PDB entry 8OIH | X-ray diffraction, 1.86 A resolution | chains CCC and DDD of the 4 polymer chains in the assembly

Chain CCC:
Protein: Uricase
From: Gallus gallus
Notes: EC 1.7.3.3
UniProtKB: A0A8V0ZED1 (A0A8V0ZED1_CHICK); numbering as in UniProt (aligned over 1-320)
Chain sequence (343 residues; each row starts with the number of its first residue; numbers below 1 keep their minus sign (Met-22 is residue -22)):
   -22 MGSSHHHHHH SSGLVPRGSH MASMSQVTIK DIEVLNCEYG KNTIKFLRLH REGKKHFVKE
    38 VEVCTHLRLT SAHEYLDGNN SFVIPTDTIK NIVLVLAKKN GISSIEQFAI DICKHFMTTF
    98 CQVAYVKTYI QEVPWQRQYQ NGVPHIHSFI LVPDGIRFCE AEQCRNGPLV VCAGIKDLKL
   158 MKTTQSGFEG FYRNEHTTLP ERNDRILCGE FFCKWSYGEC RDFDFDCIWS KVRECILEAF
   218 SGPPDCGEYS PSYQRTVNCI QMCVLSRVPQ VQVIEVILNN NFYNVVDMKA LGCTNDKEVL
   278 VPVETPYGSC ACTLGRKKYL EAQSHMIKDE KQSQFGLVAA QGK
Disordered / not traced: -22 to 2, 302-320
Sequence notes: initiating methionine (-22); expression tag (-21 to 0)
Modified / non-standard residues: Cys41, Cys141, Cys197, Cys204 (3-sulfinoalanine; CSD)
Small-molecule neighbours:
  - 8-azaxanthine (AZA): Phe165, Leu176, Arg182, Ser229, Tyr230, Gln231
  - oxygen molecule (OXY): Tyr230, Asn257, Gly285
What the authors report for this chain:
  - mutagenesis - Y230H, Y230V: decreased catalytic activity

Chain DDD:
Protein: Uricase
From: Gallus gallus
Notes: EC 1.7.3.3
UniProtKB: A0A8V0ZED1 (A0A8V0ZED1_CHICK); residues 1-320 here = UniProt positions 1-320
Chain sequence (343 residues; row label = number of the first residue in the row; numbers below 1 keep their minus sign (Met-22 is residue -22)):
   -22 MGSSHHHHHH SSGLVPRGSH MASMSQVTIK DIEVLNCEYG KNTIKFLRLH REGKKHFVKE
    38 VEVCTHLRLT SAHEYLDGNN SFVIPTDTIK NIVLVLAKKN GISSIEQFAI DICKHFMTTF
    98 CQVAYVKTYI QEVPWQRQYQ NGVPHIHSFI LVPDGIRFCE AEQCRNGPLV VCAGIKDLKL
   158 MKTTQSGFEG FYRNEHTTLP ERNDRILCGE FFCKWSYGEC RDFDFDCIWS KVRECILEAF
   218 SGPPDCGEYS PSYQRTVNCI QMCVLSRVPQ VQVIEVILNN NFYNVVDMKA LGCTNDKEVL
   278 VPVETPYGSC ACTLGRKKYL EAQSHMIKDE KQSQFGLVAA QGK
Disordered / not traced: -22 to -1, 301-320
Sequence notes: initiating methionine (-22); expression tag (-21 to 0)
Modified / non-standard residues: Cys41, Cys98, Cys141, Cys197, Cys204 (3-sulfinoalanine; CSD)
Small-molecule neighbours:
  - 8-azaxanthine (AZA): Phe165, Leu176, Arg182, Ser229, Tyr230, Gln231
  - oxygen molecule (OXY): Tyr230, Asn257, Gly285

Interface between chain CCC and chain DDD:
Contacting residue pairs (144):
  Lys22(CCC) - Val278(DDD)
  Lys22(CCC) - Pro279(DDD)
  Lys22(CCC) - Glu281(DDD)  salt bridge
  Phe23(CCC) - Leu277(DDD)
  Leu24(CCC) - Met158(DDD)  hydrophobic
  Leu24(CCC) - Tyr260(DDD)  hydrophobic
  Leu24(CCC) - Glu275(DDD)
  Leu24(CCC) - Val276(DDD)
  Leu24(CCC) - Leu277(DDD)  hydrogen bond (backbone-backbone)
  Arg25(CCC) - Glu275(DDD)  salt bridge
  Leu26(CCC) - Thr160(DDD)
  Leu26(CCC) - Lys274(DDD)
  Leu26(CCC) - Glu275(DDD)  hydrogen bond (backbone-backbone)
  Leu26(CCC) - Leu277(DDD)  hydrophobic
  Arg28(CCC) - Asp273(DDD)  salt bridge
  Arg28(CCC) - Lys274(DDD)  hydrogen bond (side chain-backbone)
  Lys31(CCC) - Asp222(DDD)
  His33(CCC) - Thr160(DDD)  hydrogen bond
  His33(CCC) - Thr161(DDD)
  Val35(CCC) - Thr160(DDD)
  Glu37(CCC) - Tyr260(DDD)  hydrogen bond
  Glu37(CCC) - Pro279(DDD)
  Asn68(CCC) - Leu268(DDD)
  Leu71(CCC) - Met265(DDD)
  Leu71(CCC) - Val276(DDD)  hydrophobic
  Val72(CCC) - Leu268(DDD)  hydrophobic
  Val72(CCC) - Cys270(DDD)  hydrophobic
  Lys75(CCC) - Met265(DDD)
  Lys75(CCC) - Thr271(DDD)  hydrogen bond (side chain-backbone)
  Lys75(CCC) - Glu275(DDD)  salt bridge
  Lys75(CCC) - Val276(DDD)
  Lys76(CCC) - Cys270(DDD)
  Trp112(CCC) - Lys156(DDD)
  Trp112(CCC) - Met158(DDD)  hydrophobic
  Trp112(CCC) - Tyr260(DDD)
  Gln115(CCC) - Leu157(DDD)
  Gln115(CCC) - Leu214(DDD)
  Gln115(CCC) - Ser218(DDD)  hydrogen bond
  Gln117(CCC) - Glu215(DDD)
  Gln117(CCC) - Gly219(DDD)  hydrogen bond (side chain-backbone)
  Gln117(CCC) - Pro221(DDD)
  Val120(CCC) - Pro221(DDD)  hydrophobic
  Pro121(CCC) - Pro221(DDD)
  His122(CCC) - Ser218(DDD)  hydrogen bond (side chain-backbone)
  His122(CCC) - Gly219(DDD)  hydrogen bond (side chain-backbone)
  His122(CCC) - Pro220(DDD)  hydrogen bond (side chain-backbone)
  His122(CCC) - Pro221(DDD)
  His122(CCC) - Gly224(DDD)
  Ile123(CCC) - Pro221(DDD)  hydrogen bond (backbone-backbone)
  Ile123(CCC) - Asp222(DDD)
  Ile123(CCC) - Cys223(DDD)  hydrophobic
  His124(CCC) - Lys159(DDD)
  His124(CCC) - Thr160(DDD)  hydrogen bond (backbone-backbone)
  His124(CCC) - Thr161(DDD)
  His124(CCC) - Gln162(DDD)
  His124(CCC) - Cys223(DDD)
  His124(CCC) - Gly224(DDD)
  Ser125(CCC) - Met158(DDD)
  Ser125(CCC) - Lys159(DDD)
  Ser125(CCC) - Phe217(DDD)
  Ser125(CCC) - Ser218(DDD)  hydrogen bond
  Phe126(CCC) - Leu157(DDD)
  Phe126(CCC) - Met158(DDD)  hydrogen bond (backbone-backbone)
  Phe126(CCC) - Thr160(DDD)
  Ile127(CCC) - Leu155(DDD)  hydrophobic
  Ile127(CCC) - Lys156(DDD)
  Ile127(CCC) - Leu157(DDD)  hydrophobic
  Ile127(CCC) - Arg210(DDD)
  Leu128(CCC) - Asp131(DDD)
  Leu128(CCC) - Lys156(DDD)  hydrogen bond (backbone-backbone)
  Val129(CCC) - Val129(DDD)  hydrophobic
  Pro130(CCC) - Leu128(DDD)
  Pro130(CCC) - Val129(DDD)
  Pro130(CCC) - Pro130(DDD)
  Asp131(CCC) - Ile127(DDD)
  Asp131(CCC) - Leu128(DDD)
  Leu155(CCC) - Ile127(DDD)  hydrophobic
  Lys156(CCC) - Trp112(DDD)
  Lys156(CCC) - Ile127(DDD)
  Lys156(CCC) - Leu128(DDD)  hydrogen bond (backbone-backbone)
  Leu157(CCC) - Gln115(DDD)
  Leu157(CCC) - Phe126(DDD)
  Leu157(CCC) - Ile127(DDD)  hydrophobic
  Met158(CCC) - Leu24(DDD)  hydrophobic
  Met158(CCC) - Trp112(DDD)
  Met158(CCC) - His124(DDD)
  Met158(CCC) - Ser125(DDD)
  Met158(CCC) - Phe126(DDD)  hydrogen bond (backbone-backbone)
  Lys159(CCC) - His124(DDD)
  Lys159(CCC) - Ser125(DDD)
  Thr160(CCC) - Leu26(DDD)
  Thr160(CCC) - His33(DDD)  hydrogen bond
  Thr160(CCC) - Val35(DDD)
  Thr160(CCC) - His124(DDD)  hydrogen bond (backbone-backbone)
  Thr160(CCC) - Phe126(DDD)
  Thr161(CCC) - His33(DDD)
  Thr161(CCC) - His124(DDD)
  Gln162(CCC) - His124(DDD)
  Arg210(CCC) - Ile127(DDD)
  Leu214(CCC) - Gln115(DDD)
  Glu215(CCC) - Gln117(DDD)
  Phe217(CCC) - Ser125(DDD)
  Ser218(CCC) - Gln115(DDD)  hydrogen bond
  Ser218(CCC) - His122(DDD)  hydrogen bond (backbone-side chain)
  Ser218(CCC) - Ser125(DDD)  hydrogen bond
  Gly219(CCC) - Gln117(DDD)  hydrogen bond (backbone-side chain)
  Gly219(CCC) - His122(DDD)  hydrogen bond (backbone-side chain)
  Pro220(CCC) - His122(DDD)  hydrogen bond (backbone-side chain)
  Pro221(CCC) - Gln117(DDD)
  Pro221(CCC) - Val120(DDD)  hydrophobic
  Pro221(CCC) - Pro121(DDD)
  Pro221(CCC) - His122(DDD)
  Pro221(CCC) - Ile123(DDD)  hydrogen bond (backbone-backbone)
  Asp222(CCC) - Lys31(DDD)  hydrogen bond (backbone-side chain)
  Asp222(CCC) - Ile123(DDD)
  Cys223(CCC) - Ile123(DDD)
  Cys223(CCC) - His124(DDD)
  Gly224(CCC) - His124(DDD)
  Tyr260(CCC) - Leu24(DDD)  hydrophobic
  Tyr260(CCC) - Glu37(DDD)  hydrogen bond
  Met265(CCC) - Leu71(DDD)
  Met265(CCC) - Val72(DDD)  hydrophobic
  Met265(CCC) - Lys75(DDD)
  Leu268(CCC) - Asn68(DDD)
  Leu268(CCC) - Val72(DDD)  hydrophobic
  Thr271(CCC) - Lys75(DDD)  hydrogen bond (backbone-side chain)
  Asp273(CCC) - Arg28(DDD)  salt bridge
  Lys274(CCC) - Leu26(DDD)
  Lys274(CCC) - Arg28(DDD)
  Glu275(CCC) - Leu24(DDD)
  Glu275(CCC) - Arg25(DDD)  salt bridge
  Glu275(CCC) - Leu26(DDD)  hydrogen bond (backbone-backbone)
  Glu275(CCC) - Lys75(DDD)  salt bridge
  Val276(CCC) - Leu24(DDD)
  Val276(CCC) - Arg25(DDD)
  Val276(CCC) - Leu71(DDD)  hydrophobic
  Val276(CCC) - Lys75(DDD)
  Leu277(CCC) - Phe23(DDD)
  Leu277(CCC) - Leu24(DDD)  hydrogen bond (backbone-backbone)
  Leu277(CCC) - Leu26(DDD)  hydrophobic
  Val278(CCC) - Lys22(DDD)
  Pro279(CCC) - Lys22(DDD)
  Pro279(CCC) - Glu37(DDD)
  Glu281(CCC) - Lys22(DDD)
Other interface residues (no listed pair), chain CCC (67 interface residues in all): Ala74, Ile183, Cys185, Val263, Cys270, Asn272
Other interface residues (no listed pair), chain DDD (67 interface residues in all): Ala74, Lys76, Ile183, Cys185, Val263, Asn272

Summary:
The chain CCC/chain DDD interface involves 67 residues from each chain; the contacts include 32 hydrogen bonds
and 7 salt bridges. Polar contacts include Lys22(CCC)-Glu281(DDD), Arg25(CCC)-Glu275(DDD) and
Arg28(CCC)-Asp273(DDD). Ligands of chain CCC: 8-azaxanthine and oxygen molecule. Ligands of chain DDD:
8-azaxanthine and oxygen molecule. From the paper: Y230H and Y230V of chain CCC reduce catalytic activity.
Chain CCC is Uricase and chain DDD is Uricase, both from Gallus gallus; the structure, Crystal structure of
the cysteine-rich Gallus gallus urate oxidase in complex with the 8-azaxanthine inhibitor under ..., was
determined by X-ray diffraction together with 8OFK, 8OH8 and 8OIW from the same study.
